PDB entry 7OCI | electron microscopy, 3.46 A resolution | chains C and F of the 9 polymer chains in the assembly

# Chain C
Protein: Dolichyl-diphosphooligosaccharide--protein glycosyltransferase subunit OST6
Source organism: Saccharomyces cerevisiae S288C
Reference sequence: Q03723 (OST6_YEAST); residues 1-332 here = UniProt positions 1-332
Sequence (332 residues; row label = number of the first residue in the row):
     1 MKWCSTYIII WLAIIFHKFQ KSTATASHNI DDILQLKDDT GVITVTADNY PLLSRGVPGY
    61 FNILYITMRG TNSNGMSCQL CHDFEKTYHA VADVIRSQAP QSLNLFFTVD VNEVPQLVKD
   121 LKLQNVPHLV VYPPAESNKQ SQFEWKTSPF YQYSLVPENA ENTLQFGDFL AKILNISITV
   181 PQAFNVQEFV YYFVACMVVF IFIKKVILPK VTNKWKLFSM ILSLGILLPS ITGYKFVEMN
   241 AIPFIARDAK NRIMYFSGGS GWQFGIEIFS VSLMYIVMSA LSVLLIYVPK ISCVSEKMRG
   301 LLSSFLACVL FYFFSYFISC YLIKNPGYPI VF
Disordered / not traced: 1-213
Swiss-Prot annotation at these positions:
  - mutagenesis: Cys78 (C78S: Alters glycosyltransferase efficiency towards a subset of target proteins; when associated with S-81), Cys81 (C81S: Alters glycosyltransferase efficiency towards a subset of target proteins; when associated with S-78)

# Chain F
Protein: Dolichyl-diphosphooligosaccharide--protein glycosyltransferase subunit STT3
Source organism: Saccharomyces cerevisiae S288C
Notes: EC 2.4.99.18
Reference sequence: P39007 (STT3_YEAST); numbering as in UniProt (aligned over 1-718)
Sequence (718 residues; each row starts with the number of its first residue):
     1 MGSDRSCVLS VFQTILKLVI FVAIFGAAIS SRLFAVIKFE SIIHEFDPWF NYRATKYLVN
    61 NSFYKFLNWF DDRTWYPLGR VTGGTLYPGL MTTSAFIWHA LRNWLGLPID IRNVCVLFAP
   121 LFSGVTAWAT YEFTKEIKDA SAGLLAAGFI AIVPGYISRS VAGSYDNEAI AITLLMVTFM
   181 FWIKAQKTGS IMHATCAALF YFYMVSAWGG YVFITNLIPL HVFLLILMGR YSSKLYSAYT
   241 TWYAIGTVAS MQIPFVGFLP IRSNDHMAAL GVFGLIQIVA FGDFVKGQIS TAKFKVIMMV
   301 SLFLILVLGV VGLSALTYMG LIAPWTGRFY SLWDTNYAKI HIPIIASVSE HQPVSWPAFF
   361 FDTHFLIWLF PAGVFLLFLD LKDEHVFVIA YSVLCSYFAG VMVRLMLTLT PVICVSAAVA
   421 LSKIFDIYLD FKTSDRKYAI KPAALLAKLI VSGSFIFYLY LFVFHSTWVT RTAYSSPSVV
   481 LPSQTPDGKL ALIDDFREAY YWLRMNSDED SKVAAWWDYG YQIGGMADRT TLVDNNTWNN
   541 THIAIVGKAM ASPEEKSYEI LKEHDVDYVL VIFGGLIGFG GDDINKFLWM IRISEGIWPE
   601 EIKERDFYTA EGEYRVDARA SETMRNSLLY KMSYKDFPQL FNGGQATDRV RQQMITPLDV
   661 PPLDYFDEVF TSENWMVRIY QLKKDDAQGR TLRDVGELTR SSTKTRRSIK RPELGLRV
Disordered / not traced: 1-5, 292-349, 433-440, 484-491
Covalently attached groups: glycan linked to Asn539
Bound ions: Mg2+: Asp47 (together with Dolichylphosphate)
Residues lining bound ligands:
  - Digitonin (AJP): Phe258, Ile261, Arg262
  - Dolichylphosphate (V8K): Trp208, Gly209, Gly210, Phe213, Asn216, Gly271, Phe273, Gly274, Leu275, Gln277, Phe398, Arg404, Leu405
Swiss-Prot annotation at these positions:
  - region: Trp516 to Asp518 (Interacts with target acceptor peptide in protein substrate)
  - motif: Glu45 to Asp47 (DXD motif 1), Asp166 to Glu168 (DXD motif 2), Ser347 to Glu350 (SVSE motif), Trp516 to Gly520 (WWDYG motif), Asp583 to Met590 (DK motif)
  - binding site (Mn(2+)): Asp47, Asp166, Glu168
  - binding site (dolichyl diphosphooligosaccharide): Arg404, Tyr521
  - site: Asp47 (Interacts with target acceptor peptide in protein substrate), Arg159 (Important for catalytic activity), Glu350 (Interacts with target acceptor peptide in protein substrate), Lys586 (Interacts with target acceptor peptide in protein substrate)
  - glycosylation (N-linked (GlcNAc...) asparagine): Asn60, Asn535, Asn539 (high mannose)
  - mutagenesis: Asp47 (D47A: Lethal; impairs the catalytic activity), Arg159 (R159A: Temperature sensitive and staurosporine sensitive), Ser160 (S160A: Temperature sensitive and staurosporine sensitive), Gly163 (G163R: Temperature sensitive and staurosporine sensitive), Ser164 (S164A: Temperature sensitive and staurosporine sensitive), Asp166 (D166A: Lethal; impairs the catalytic activity), Glu168 (E168Q: Lethal; impairs the catalytic activity), Trp208 (W208A: Lethal; abolishes interaction with OST1 and WBP1), Gly210 (G210D: Temperature sensitive and staurosporine sensitive), Glu350 (E350A: Lethal; impairs the catalytic activity), Val393 (V393I: Staurosporine sensitive), Arg404 (R404A: Lethal; abolishes interaction with OST1 and WBP1), 10 further mutagenesis entries in UniProt
From the paper describing this entry:
  - post-translational modification sites: Asn539

# How chain C and chain F interact
Contacting residue pairs (70; chain C residue first):
  Lys216(C) - Phe378(F)
  Lys216(C) - Leu379(F)  hydrogen bond (side chain-backbone)
  Lys216(C) - Leu381(F)
  Ser219(C) - Phe378(F)
  Met220(C) - Phe375(F)  hydrophobic
  Met220(C) - Phe378(F)  hydrophobic
  Ser223(C) - Phe378(F)
  Ser223(C) - Val393(F)
  Ile226(C) - Val393(F)  hydrophobic
  Leu227(C) - Phe370(F)  hydrophobic
  Leu227(C) - Val374(F)  hydrophobic
  Leu227(C) - Ser396(F)  hydrogen bond (backbone-side chain)
  Leu228(C) - Pro371(F)  hydrophobic
  Ser230(C) - Ser396(F)
  Ser230(C) - Tyr397(F)
  Ser230(C) - Gly400(F)
  Ile231(C) - Phe359(F)
  Ile231(C) - Ser396(F)
  Thr232(C) - Trp356(F)
  Gly233(C) - Val354(F)
  Lys235(C) - Gly400(F)
  Lys235(C) - Val401(F)
  Phe236(C) - Val354(F)
  Met239(C) - Pro353(F)  hydrophobic
  Ser260(C) - Ser355(F)  hydrogen bond (backbone-side chain)
  Gln263(C) - Ser355(F)
  Gln263(C) - Trp356(F)
  Val271(C) - Trp356(F)
  Tyr275(C) - Ile367(F)
  Met278(C) - Trp368(F)  hydrophobic
  Ser279(C) - Trp368(F)
  Ser279(C) - Ala372(F)
  Ser282(C) - Ala372(F)
  Val283(C) - Phe375(F)  hydrophobic
  Leu285(C) - Tyr428(F)  hydrogen bond (backbone-side chain)
  Leu285(C) - Phe455(F)  hydrophobic
  Ile286(C) - Leu376(F)  hydrophobic
  Ile286(C) - Ile424(F)  hydrophobic
  Ile286(C) - Ile427(F)
  Tyr287(C) - Leu379(F)
  Pro289(C) - Ile427(F)  hydrophobic
  Glu296(C) - Ala444(F)
  Gly300(C) - Ala447(F)
  Ser303(C) - Tyr428(F)
  Ser303(C) - Ala447(F)
  Ser303(C) - Val451(F)
  Ser304(C) - Ala447(F)
  Leu310(C) - Phe455(F)  hydrophobic
  Leu310(C) - Tyr458(F)
  Phe311(C) - Phe457(F)  hydrophobic
  Phe311(C) - Tyr458(F)  hydrogen bond (backbone-side chain)
  Phe314(C) - Phe365(F)  hydrophobic
  Phe314(C) - Trp368(F)
  Phe314(C) - Tyr458(F)  hydrophobic
  Phe317(C) - Trp356(F)  hydrophobic
  Phe317(C) - Phe360(F)  hydrophobic
  Tyr321(C) - Phe360(F)  hydrophobic
  Tyr321(C) - Phe361(F)
  Lys324(C) - Trp356(F)
  Gly327(C) - Trp468(F)
  Tyr328(C) - Phe360(F)
  Tyr328(C) - His364(F)
  Tyr328(C) - His465(F)  hydrogen bond
  Tyr328(C) - Trp468(F)  hydrophobic
  Pro329(C) - Trp468(F)
  Ile330(C) - Leu461(F)  hydrophobic
  Ile330(C) - Phe464(F)
  Phe332(C) - Phe457(F)  hydrophobic
  Phe332(C) - Tyr458(F)  hydrophobic
  Phe332(C) - Leu461(F)  hydrophobic
Other interface residues (no listed pair), chain C (48 interface residues in all): Leu224, Phe256, Glu267, Lys297, Ala307, Ile318, Asn325
Other interface residues (no listed pair), chain F (47 interface residues in all): Pro357, Leu369, Ile389, Ser392, Ala420, Lys441, Ala443, Ile450, Ser454

# Overview
The interface between chain C and chain F involves 48 residues on one side and 47 on the other; the contacts
include 6 hydrogen bonds. Polar pairs include Lys216(C)-Leu379(F), Leu227(C)-Ser396(F) and
Ser260(C)-Ser355(F). Ligands of chain F: Digitonin and Dolichylphosphate. The paper reports a modification
site at Asn539(F).
Here chain C is Dolichyl-diphosphooligosaccharide--protein glycosyltransferase subunit OST6 and chain F is
Dolichyl-diphosphooligosaccharide--protein glycosyltransferase subunit STT3, both from Saccharomyces
cerevisiae S288C. Entry 7OCI (Cryo-EM structure of yeast Ost6p containing oligosaccharyltransferase complex)
was determined by electron microscopy.
